PDB entry 7PAK | electron microscopy, 5.30 A resolution (low resolution: residue-level contacts below are approximate; hydrogen-bond / salt-bridge calls are withheld) | chains i and 3 of the 55 polymer chains in the assembly

[Chain i]
Name: 50S ribosomal protein L13
Source organism: Mycoplasma pneumoniae M129
UniProtKB: P75178 (RL13_MYCPN); residues 1-146 here = UniProt positions 1-146
Amino-acid sequence (146 residues; row label = number of the first residue in the row):
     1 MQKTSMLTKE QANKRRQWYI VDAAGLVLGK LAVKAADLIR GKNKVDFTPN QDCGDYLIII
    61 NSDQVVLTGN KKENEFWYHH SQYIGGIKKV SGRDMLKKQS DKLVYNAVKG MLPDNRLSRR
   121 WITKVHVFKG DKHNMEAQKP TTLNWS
Not modelled in the structure: 1-2

[Chain 3]
Molecule: 23S ribosomal RNA
Source organism: Mycoplasma pneumoniae M129
Sequence (2907 nucleotides; row label = number of the first residue in the row):
     1 UACAAUAAGU UACUAAGGGC UUAUGGUGGA UGCCUUGGCA CUAAUAGGCG AUGAAGGACG
    61 UGUUAACCUG CGAUAAGCUU CGGGUAGGUG GUAAGAACCU CAGAUCCGGA GAUUUCCGAA
   121 UGGAGCAAUC CGGUAGUUGG AAACAGCUAU CAUUAAUUGA UGAAUAAAUA GUCAAUUAAA
   181 GCAAUACGUG GUGAAGUGAA ACAUCUCAGU AGCCACAGGA AAAGAAAACG AAUGUGAUUC
   241 CGUGUGUAGU GGCGAGCGAA AGCGGAACAG GCCAAACUUA UCAUUAGAUA GGGGUUGUAG
   301 GGCUUGCAAU GUGGACUUGA AAACGAUAGA AGAAGCUGUU GGAAAGCAGC GCGCAAAAGG
   361 GUGAUAGCCC CGUAUUUGAA AUUGUUUUCA UACCUAGCGA GAUCCCUGAG UAGCUCGGAA
   421 AACGUUAUUU UGAGUGAAUC UGCCCAGACC AUUGGGUAAG CCUAAAUACU AAUUAGUGAC
   481 CGAUAGCGAA ACAGUACCGU GAGGGAAAGG UGAAAAGAAC CCAGAGAUGG GAGUGAAAUA
   541 GAUUCUGAAA CCAUAUGCCU ACAACGUGUC AGAGCACAUU AAUGUGUGAU GGCGUGCGUU
   601 UUGAAGUAUG AGCCGGCGAG UUAUGAUAGC AAGCGUUAGU UAACCAGGAG AUGGGGAGCU
   661 GUAGCGAAAG CGAGUUUUAA AAGAGCGUUU GUUUGUUAUU AUAGACCCGA AACGGGUUGA
   721 GCUAGUCAUG AGCAGGUUGA AGGUUGAGUA ACAUCAACUG GAGGACCGAA CCGACUCUCG
   781 UUGAAACGAU AGCGGAUGAC UUGUGAUUAG GGGUGAAAUU CCAAUCGAAA UCCGUGAUAG
   841 CUGGUUCUCG UCGAAAUAGC UUUAAGGCUA GCGUGAGAUC ACAAAUAAGU GGAGGUAAAG
   901 CUACUGAAUG UAUGAUGGCG CCACCUAGGC GUACUGAAUA CAAUUAAACU CUGAAUGCCA
   961 UUUAUUUUAU UCUCGCAGUC AGACAGUGGG GGAUAAGCUU CAUUGUCAAG AGGGGAAGAG
  1021 CCCAGAUCAU UAAAUAAGGU CCCCAAAAUA UACUAAGUGG AAAAGGAUGU GAAAGUGCUA
  1081 AAACAGCAAG GAUGUUGGCU UAGAAGCAGC CAUCGUUUAA AGAGUGCGUA ACAGCUCACU
  1141 UGUCGAGUGU UUUUGCGCCG AAGAUGUAAC GGGGCUAAGU AUAUUACCGA AUUUAUGGAU
  1201 AAGAUUUAUA UCUUGUGGUA GACGAGCGUU GUAUUGGAGU UGAAGUCAAA GCGUGAGCAU
  1261 UGGUGGAUCC AAUACAAGUG AGAAUGCCGG CAUGAGUAAC GCUUGGGAGU GAGAAUCUCC
  1321 CAAACCGAUU GACUAAGGUU UCCUGGACCA GGGUCGUCCU UCCAGGGUUA GUCUGGACCU
  1381 AAGCUGAGGC UGAAAAGCGU AGGCGAUGGA CAACAGGUUA AUAUUCCUGU ACUUACAGUU
  1441 AGACUGAUGG AGUGACAAAG AAGGUUUUCC ACCCCCAUAA UUGGAUUUGG GGAUAAAUCA
  1501 UAAGGUGGUA CAAUAGGCAA AUCCGUUGUG CAUAACAUUG AGUGAUGAUG UCGAGUGAAU
  1561 GAGUGAUCAA GUAGCGAAGG UGGUAUUAAU CAUGCUUUCA AGAAAAGCUU CUAGGGUUAA
  1621 UCUAGCUGUA ACCAGUACCG AGAACGAACA CACGUAGUCA AGGAGAGGAU CCUAAGGUUA
  1681 GCGAGUGAAC UAUAGCCAAG GAACUCUGCA AAUUAACCCC GUAAGUUAGC GAGAAGGGGU
  1741 GCUUAUGUAA AAGUAAGCCG CAGUGAAGAA CGAGGGGGGA CUGUUUAACU AAAACACAAC
  1801 UCUAUGCCAA ACCGUAAGGU GAUGUAUAUG GGGUGACACC UGCCCAGUGC UGGAAGGUUA
  1861 AAGAAGGAGG UUAGCGCAAG CGAAGCUUUU AACUGAAGCC CCAGUGAACG GCGGCCGUAA
  1921 CUAUAACGGU CCUAAGGUAG CGAAAUUCCU AGUCGGGUAA AUUCCGUCCC GCUUGAAUGG
  1981 UGUAACCAUC UCUUGACUGU CUCGGCUAUA GACUCGGUGA AAUCCAGGUA CGGGUGAAGA
  2041 CACCCGUUAG GCGCAACGGG ACGGAAAGAC CCCGUGAAGC UUUACUGUAG CUUAAUAUUG
  2101 AUCAGGACAU UAUCAUGUAG AGAAUAGGUA GGAGCAAUCG AUGCAAGUUC GCUAGGACUU
  2161 GUUGAUGCGA AAGGUGGAAU ACUACCCUUG GUUGUGUGCU GUUCUAAUUG GUAACUGUUA
  2221 UCCAGUUUCA AGACAGUGUU AGGUGGGCAG UUUGACUGGG GCGGUCGCCU CCUAAAAGGU
  2281 AACGGAGGCG UACAAAGGUA CCUUCAGUAC GGUUGGAAAU CGUAUGUAGA GUGUAAUGGU
  2341 GUAAGGGUGC UUGACUGUGA GACAUACAGG UCGAACAGGU GAGAAAUCAG GUCAUAGUGA
  2401 UCCGGUGGUC CAGUAUGGAA UGGCCAUCGC UCAACGGAUA AAAGCUACUC CGGGGAUAAC
  2461 AGGCUGAUAC UGCCCAAGAG UUCAUAUCGA CGGCAGUGUU UGGCACCUCG AUGUCGACUC
  2521 AUCUCAUCCU CGAGCUGAAG CAGGUUCGAA GGGUUCGGCU GUUCGCCGAU UAAAGAGAUA
  2581 CGUGAGUUGG GUUCAAACCG UCGUGAGACA GGUUGGUCCC UAUCUAUUGU GCCCGUAGGA
  2641 AGAUUGAAGA GUGUUGCUUC UAGUACGAGA GGACCGAAGC GAGGACACCU CUUAUGCUCC
  2701 AGUUGUAGCG CCAGCUGCAC CGCUGGGUAG UAACGUGUCU AUUAGAUAAA CGCUGAAAGC
  2761 AUCUAAGUGU GAAACUAUCU CAAAGAUUAA UCUUCCCAUU UCGCAAGAAA GUAAGAGCCG
  2821 UCAAAGACGA UGACGUUGAU AGGUUACAGG UGUAAGCAUA GUGAUAUGUU GAGCUGAGUA
  2881 AUACUAAUUG CUCGAGGACU UAUUGGA
Not modelled in the structure: 1-7, 923-927, 1560-1569, 2901-2907

[Interface between chain i and chain 3]
Contacting residue pairs - 85 pairs, chain i then chain 3:
  Lys3(i) - U1030(3)
  Lys3(i) - U1031(3)
  Thr4(i) - U1031(3)
  Thr4(i) - A1032(3)
  Ser5(i) - U1031(3)
  Met6(i) - G572(3)
  Met6(i) - U1031(3)
  Leu7(i) - U1031(3)
  Gln11(i) - G572(3)
  Gln11(i) - A573(3)
  Ala12(i) - A573(3)
  Lys14(i) - U11(3)
  Arg16(i) - U10(3)
  Arg16(i) - U11(3)
  Val27(i) - U1176(3)
  Leu28(i) - G1174(3)
  Leu28(i) - C1175(3)
  Gly29(i) - G1174(3)
  Gly29(i) - C1175(3)
  Gly29(i) - A1178(3)
  Val33(i) - C1041(3)
  Val33(i) - A1178(3)
  Arg40(i) - C1043(3)
  Lys42(i) - C1042(3)
  Lys42(i) - C1043(3)
  Pro49(i) - U590(3)
  Pro49(i) - G591(3)
  Asn50(i) - A589(3)
  Asn50(i) - U590(3)
  Gln51(i) - A589(3)
  Tyr56(i) - U10(3)
  Thr68(i) - U1176(3)
  Gly69(i) - U1176(3)
  Asn70(i) - A1055(3)
  Asn70(i) - A1056(3)
  Lys71(i) - G1057(3)
  Lys71(i) - C1175(3)
  Asn74(i) - G1057(3)
  Trp77(i) - G1174(3)
  Tyr78(i) - U1167(3)
  Tyr78(i) - A1168(3)
  His79(i) - U2048(3)
  His79(i) - A2648(3)
  His79(i) - G2649(3)
  His80(i) - G1166(3)
  Ser81(i) - G2649(3)
  Ser81(i) - A2650(3)
  Gln82(i) - U2627(3)
  Tyr83(i) - A2650(3)
  Ile84(i) - U2522(3)
  Ile84(i) - C2523(3)
  Gly85(i) - G1166(3)
  Ile87(i) - U1167(3)
  Lys88(i) - G2649(3)
  Lys88(i) - A2650(3)
  Lys88(i) - U2776(3)
  Arg93(i) - A2746(3)
  Arg93(i) - U2747(3)
  Gln99(i) - A2648(3)
  Lys102(i) - A2648(3)
  Tyr105(i) - U2788(3)
  Ala107(i) - G1173(3)
  Lys109(i) - U2047(3)
  Gly110(i) - G1172(3)
  Gly110(i) - G1173(3)
  Met111(i) - C1042(3)
  Met111(i) - C1043(3)
  Met111(i) - G1173(3)
  Leu112(i) - C1043(3)
  Pro113(i) - C1043(3)
  Asp114(i) - G2046(3)
  Asn115(i) - G591(3)
  Asn115(i) - G592(3)
  Arg116(i) - A563(3)
  Arg116(i) - A564(3)
  Arg116(i) - U590(3)
  Arg116(i) - G591(3)
  Leu117(i) - U590(3)
  Leu117(i) - G591(3)
  Arg119(i) - A563(3)
  Arg120(i) - C562(3)
  Arg120(i) - A563(3)
  Thr123(i) - U10(3)
  Thr123(i) - U2788(3)
  Lys139(i) - U2900(3)
Also at the interface, not in a pair above, chain i (60 interface residues in all): Lys30, Ala36, Asp37, Gly86, Asp94, Asn106, Ala137
Also at the interface, not in a pair above, chain 3 (47 interface residues in all): A571, C1044, A2049, G2651

[In short]
60 residues of chain i and 47 residues of chain 3 are in contact.
Chain i is 50S ribosomal protein L13 and chain 3 is 23S ribosomal RNA, both from Mycoplasma pneumoniae M129;
the structure, 70S ribosome with EF-Tu-tRNA and P-site tRNA in Mycoplasma pneumoniae cells, was determined by
electron microscopy (same publication as 7OOC, 7OOD, 7P6Z, 7PAH, 7PAI, 7PAJ and 23 further entries).
